PDB entry 7M61 | electron microscopy, 3.80 A resolution | chains A and G of the 10 polymer chains in the assembly

== Chain A (and G) ==
Protein: Islet amyloid polypeptide
Notes: fragment: C-terminal amidated peptide; chain G of this document is another copy of the same molecule, construct and numbering; everything in this record applies to it too
Reference sequence: P10997 (IAPP_HUMAN); residues 1-37 here correspond to UniProt positions 34-70 (UniProt number = residue number + 33)
Amino-acid sequence (38 residues; row label = number of the first residue in the row):
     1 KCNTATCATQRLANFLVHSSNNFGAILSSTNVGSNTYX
Unresolved in the structure: 1-12
Construct notes: amidation (38)
Modified residues: NH2 (amino group) at position 38

== How chain A and chain G interact ==
Residue-residue contacts (45):
  A13(A) - A13(G)
  N14(A) - A13(G)  hydrogen bond (backbone-backbone)
  N14(A) - N14(G)
  N14(A) - F15(G)  hydrogen bond (backbone-backbone)
  F15(A) - F15(G)  hydrophobic
  L16(A) - F15(G)  hydrogen bond (backbone-backbone)
  L16(A) - L16(G)
  V17(A) - V17(G)  hydrophobic
  H18(A) - V17(G)  hydrogen bond (backbone-backbone)
  H18(A) - H18(G)  hydrogen bond (backbone-backbone)
  H18(A) - S19(G)  hydrogen bond (backbone-backbone)
  S19(A) - S19(G)  hydrogen bond (side chain-backbone)
  S20(A) - S19(G)  hydrogen bond (backbone-backbone)
  S20(A) - S20(G)
  N21(A) - S20(G)  hydrogen bond (backbone-backbone)
  N21(A) - N21(G)  hydrogen bond
  N22(A) - S20(G)
  N22(A) - N22(G)
  N22(A) - G24(G)
  F23(A) - N22(G)  hydrogen bond (backbone-backbone)
  F23(A) - F23(G)  hydrophobic
  G24(A) - G24(G)
  G24(A) - A25(G)
  A25(A) - A25(G)
  A25(A) - I26(G)  hydrogen bond (backbone-backbone)
  I26(A) - I26(G)  hydrophobic
  L27(A) - I26(G)  hydrogen bond (backbone-backbone)
  L27(A) - S28(G)  hydrogen bond (backbone-side chain)
  S28(A) - S28(G)
  S29(A) - S28(G)  hydrogen bond (backbone-backbone)
  T30(A) - S28(G)
  T30(A) - S29(G)
  T30(A) - T30(G)
  T30(A) - N31(G)  hydrogen bond (backbone-backbone)
  N31(A) - N31(G)
  V32(A) - V32(G)  hydrophobic
  G33(A) - V32(G)  hydrogen bond (backbone-backbone)
  G33(A) - G33(G)  hydrogen bond (backbone-backbone)
  S34(A) - S34(G)  hydrogen bond (side chain-backbone)
  N35(A) - S34(G)  hydrogen bond (backbone-backbone)
  N35(A) - N35(G)
  N35(A) - T36(G)  hydrogen bond (backbone-backbone)
  T36(A) - T36(G)
  Y37(A) - T36(G)  hydrogen bond (backbone-backbone)
  Y37(A) - Y37(G)
Also at the interface, not in a pair above, chain G (26 interface residues in all): L27, NH2_38

== Summary ==
The interface between chain A and chain G involves 25 residues on one side and 26 on the other; the contacts
include 22 hydrogen bonds. Among the polar pairs are S19(A)-S19(G), N21(A)-N21(G) and L27(A)-S28(G).
Chain A and chain G are both Islet amyloid polypeptide; the structure, Cryo-EM structure of human islet
amyloid polypeptide (hIAPP, or amylin) fibrils seeded by patient extracted fibrils ..., was determined by
electron microscopy, deposited together with 7M62, 7M64 and 7M65.
